2W2E - chain A; structure by X-ray diffraction, 1.15 A resolution.

== Chain A ==
Molecule: Aquaporin PIP2-7 7
Source organism: Komagataella pastoris
UniProtKB: F2QVG4 (F2QVG4_PICP7); numbering as in UniProt (aligned over 1-279)
Sequence (279 residues; numbered 1 to 279; the number before each row is that of its first residue):
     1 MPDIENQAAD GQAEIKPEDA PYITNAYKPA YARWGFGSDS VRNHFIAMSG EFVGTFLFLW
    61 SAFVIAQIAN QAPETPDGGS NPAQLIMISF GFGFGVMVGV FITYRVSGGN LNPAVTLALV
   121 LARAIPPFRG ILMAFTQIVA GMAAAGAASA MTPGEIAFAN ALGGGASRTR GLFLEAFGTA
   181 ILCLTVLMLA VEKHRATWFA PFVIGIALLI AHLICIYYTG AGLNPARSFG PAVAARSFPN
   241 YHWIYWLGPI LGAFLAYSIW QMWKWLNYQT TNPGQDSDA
Disordered / not traced: 1-10, 274-279
From the paper describing this entry:
  - contacts within the chain: Tyr31-Gly108 (water-mediated contact), Tyr31-Gly109 (water-mediated contact), Tyr31-Ser107
  - post-translational modification sites: Ser107 (proposed by the authors, not directly observed)
  - conformationally variable residues: Leu189, Ala190, Val191 (from molecular simulation)

== Overview ==
From the paper: a modification site at Ser107; conformational variability at Leu189, Ala190 and Val191.
Chain A is Aquaporin PIP2-7 7 (Komagataella pastoris); the structure, 1.15 Angstrom crystal structure of
P.pastoris aquaporin, Aqy1, in a closed conformation at pH 3.5, was determined by X-ray diffraction.
